PDB entry 8S9L | X-ray diffraction, 1.85 A resolution | chain A

Chain A:
Name: Serine protease FAM111A
Source organism: Homo sapiens
Notes: EC 3.4.21.-
UniProtKB: Q96PZ2 (F111A_HUMAN); residue numbers follow UniProt; this construct covers 345-611
Sequence (270 residues; numbered 342 to 611; the number before each row is that of its first residue):
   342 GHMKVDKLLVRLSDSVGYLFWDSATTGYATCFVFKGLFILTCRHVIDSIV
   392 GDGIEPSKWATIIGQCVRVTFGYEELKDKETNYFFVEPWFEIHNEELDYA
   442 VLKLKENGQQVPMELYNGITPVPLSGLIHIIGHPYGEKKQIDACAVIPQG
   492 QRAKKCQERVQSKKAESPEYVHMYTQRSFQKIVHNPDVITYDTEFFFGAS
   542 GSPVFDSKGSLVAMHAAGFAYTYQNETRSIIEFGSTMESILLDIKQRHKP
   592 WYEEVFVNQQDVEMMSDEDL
Disordered / not traced: 342, 414-421, 508-515, 600-611
Differences from the reference sequence: expression tag (342-344); engineered mutation D347 (Val in Q96PZ2)
Curated features (UniProtKB/Swiss-Prot):
  - active site (Charge relay system): H385, D439, S541
  - natural variant: Y511 (Y511H: In KCS2), P527 (P527T: In GCLEB), D528 (D528G: In GCLEB), R569 (R569H: In KCS2)
  - mutagenesis: S541 (S541A: Abolished protease activity)
What the authors report for this chain:
  - catalytic residues: S541
  - mutagenesis - S541A: abolished catalytic activity
  - conformationally variable residues (loop rearrangement): E535 to G539
  - mutagenesis - V351D: abolished binding to Serine protease FAM111A (chain A)
  - mutagenesis - T563P: unchanged binding to Serine protease FAM111A (chain A)
  - mutagenesis - K348A, V351D, V351D/R569H, Y414A: decreased catalytic activity
  - disease-associated variants - R569H: increased catalytic activity on Suc-AAPF-AMC
  - disease-associated variants - D528G: decreased catalytic activity on Suc-AAPF-AMC
  - mutagenesis - K348A/R569H, Y414A/R569H: unchanged catalytic activity (autocleavage)
  - mutagenesis - Y414A: increased catalytic activity (autocleavage)
  - mutagenesis - Y414A: decreased expression
  - mutagenesis - K348A, Y414A: decreased binding to Serine protease FAM111A (chain A)

Summary:
UniProt lists 3 active-site residues and one mutagenesis site. The paper reports the catalytic residue S541;
K348A, V351D and V351D/R569H, among others, reduce catalytic activity; 10 substitutions were tested in all.
Chain A is Serine protease FAM111A (Homo sapiens); the structure, Structure of monomeric FAM111A SPD V347D
Mutant, was determined by X-ray diffraction, deposited together with 8S9K.
